PDB entry 7DZN | X-ray diffraction, 2.63 A resolution | chains A and B of the 5 polymer chains in the assembly

# Chain A
Name: MHC class I antigen
From: Homo sapiens
Reference sequence: V6E0U6 (V6E0U6_HUMAN); residues 3-279 here correspond to UniProt positions 25-301 (UniProt number = residue number + 22)
Chain sequence (279 residues; row label = number of the first residue in the row):
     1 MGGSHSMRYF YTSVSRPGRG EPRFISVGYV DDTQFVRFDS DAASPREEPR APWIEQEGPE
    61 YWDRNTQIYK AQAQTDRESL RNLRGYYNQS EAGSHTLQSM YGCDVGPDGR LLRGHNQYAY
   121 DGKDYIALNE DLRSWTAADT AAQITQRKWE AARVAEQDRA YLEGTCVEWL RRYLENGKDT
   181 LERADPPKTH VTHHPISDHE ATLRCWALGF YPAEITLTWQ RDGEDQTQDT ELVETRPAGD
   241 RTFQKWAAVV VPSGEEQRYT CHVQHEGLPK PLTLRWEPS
Disordered / not traced: 1-2
Construct notes: expression tag (1-2)
Cystine bridges: Cys103-Cys166, Cys205-Cys261
Reported in the primary citation:
  - binding site for Gag-Pol polyprotein: Tyr86, Thr145, Lys148, Trp149

# Chain B
Name: Beta-2-microglobulin
From: Homo sapiens
Reference sequence: P61769 (B2MG_HUMAN); residues 1-99 here correspond to UniProt positions 21-119 (UniProt number = residue number + 20)
Chain sequence (100 residues; each row starts with the number of its first residue; numbering starts at 0):
     0 MIQRTPKIQV YSRHPAENGK SNFLNCYVSG FHPSDIEVDL LKNGERIEKV EHSDLSFSKD
    60 WSFYLLYYTE FTPTEKDEYA CRVNHVTLSQ PKIVKWDRDM
Construct notes: expression tag (0)
Curated features (UniProtKB/Swiss-Prot):
  - modified residue: Gln2 (Pyrrolidone carboxylic acid)
  - glycosylation: Ile1 (N-linked (Glc) (glycation) isoleucine), Lys19 (N-linked (Glc) (glycation) lysine), Lys41 (N-linked (Glc) (glycation) lysine), Lys48 (N-linked (Glc) (glycation) lysine), Lys58 (N-linked (Glc) (glycation) lysine), Lys91 (N-linked (Glc) (glycation) lysine), Lys94 (N-linked (Glc) (glycation) lysine)
Cystine bridges: Cys25-Cys80

# Interface between chain A and chain B
Pairs across the interface (58; chain A residue first):
  Phe10(A) with Ser55(B); Phe56(B), hydrophobic
  Tyr11(A) with Phe56(B)
  Thr12(A) with Phe56(B); Phe62(B)
  Val14(A) with Ser33(B)
  Ile25(A) with Leu54(B)
  Val27(A) with Asp53(B); Leu54(B); Ser55(B)
  Tyr29(A) with Ser55(B); Tyr63(B), hydrogen bond
  Gln34(A) with Asp53(B)
  Arg37(A) with Asp53(B), salt bridge
  Arg50(A) with Asp53(B), salt bridge
  Ser94(A) with Met0(B)
  Gln98(A) with His31(B), hydrogen bond; Phe56(B); Trp60(B), hydrogen bond (side chain-backbone); Phe62(B)
  Ser99(A) with Phe56(B)
  Met100(A) with Lys58(B); Trp60(B), hydrophobic
  Gln117(A) with Lys58(B); Trp60(B)
  Tyr118(A) with Trp60(B)
  Ala119(A) with Trp60(B), hydrophobic
  Asp121(A) with Met0(B); Ile1(B), hydrogen bond (backbone-backbone); His31(B)
  Gly122(A) with His31(B); Trp60(B)
  Asp124(A) with Trp60(B), hydrogen bond
  His194(A) with Asp98(B), salt bridge
  Arg204(A) with Asp98(B); Met99(B)
  Trp206(A) with Asp98(B); Met99(B)
  Val233(A) with Gln8(B)
  Glu234(A) with Lys6(B), salt bridge; Gln8(B), hydrogen bond (backbone-side chain); Tyr26(B); Ser28(B), hydrogen bond
  Thr235(A) with Tyr26(B)
  Arg236(A) with Gln8(B), hydrogen bond; Tyr10(B); Met99(B), hydrogen bond (side chain-backbone)
  Pro237(A) with Tyr10(B), hydrogen bond (backbone-side chain); Tyr26(B); Leu65(B)
  Ala238(A) with Arg12(B), hydrogen bond (backbone-side chain); Asn24(B), hydrogen bond (backbone-side chain)
  Gly239(A) with Arg12(B), hydrogen bond (backbone-side chain); Leu65(B)
  Gln244(A) with Tyr10(B); Ser11(B), hydrogen bond (side chain-backbone); Arg12(B), hydrogen bond (side chain-backbone)
  Trp246(A) with Met99(B), hydrogen bond (side chain-backbone)
Also at the interface, not in a pair above, chain A (35 interface residues in all): Thr96, Leu208, Asp240
Also at the interface, not in a pair above, chain B (27 interface residues in all): His13, Pro14, Pro32, Asp59

# Summary
35 residues of chain A face 27 of chain B across their interface, with 16 hydrogen bonds and 4 salt bridges.
Among the polar pairs are Arg37(A)-Asp53(B), Arg50(A)-Asp53(B) and His194(A)-Asp98(B). From the paper: a
binding site for Gag-Pol polyprotein at Tyr86(A), Thr145(A) and Lys148(A) among others.
Chain A is MHC class I antigen and chain B is Beta-2-microglobulin, both from Homo sapiens; the structure,
Crystal Structure of the cross-restricted T18A TCR and HLAB4201 bound to HIV-1 Gag TL9 peptide, was determined
by X-ray diffraction together with 7DZM from the same study.
